8VQI - chains A and B of the 4 polymer chains in the assembly; structure by electron microscopy, 3.13 A resolution.

== Chain A ==
Molecule: Light-independent protochlorophyllide reductase subunit N
Organism: Cereibacter sphaeroides
Notes: EC 1.3.7.7
UniProtKB: B9KK24 (BCHN_CERSK); numbering as in UniProt (aligned over 1-428)
Chain sequence (428 residues; each row starts with the number of its first residue):
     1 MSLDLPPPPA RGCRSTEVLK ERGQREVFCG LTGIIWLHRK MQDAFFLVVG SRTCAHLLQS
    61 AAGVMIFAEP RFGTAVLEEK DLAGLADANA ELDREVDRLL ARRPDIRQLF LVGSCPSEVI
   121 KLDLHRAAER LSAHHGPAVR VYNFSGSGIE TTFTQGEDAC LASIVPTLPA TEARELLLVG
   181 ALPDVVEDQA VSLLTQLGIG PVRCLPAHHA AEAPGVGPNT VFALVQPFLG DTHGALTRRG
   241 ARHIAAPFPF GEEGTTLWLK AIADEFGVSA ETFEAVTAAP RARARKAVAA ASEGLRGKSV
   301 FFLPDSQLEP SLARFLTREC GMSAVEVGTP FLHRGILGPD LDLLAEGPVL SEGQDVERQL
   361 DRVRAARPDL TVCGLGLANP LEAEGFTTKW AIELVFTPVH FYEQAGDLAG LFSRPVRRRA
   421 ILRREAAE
Disordered / not traced: 1-21, 424-428
Small-molecule neighbours:
  - Protochlorophyllide (PMR): F28, T32, I35, W36, L57, S60, A61, F153, L375, W390, I392, E393, F396
  - 4Fe-4S cluster (SF4): C29, L31, T53, C54, L57, S114, C115, P116, G146, S147, G148
Swiss-Prot annotation at these positions:
  - binding site ([4Fe-4S] cluster): C29, C54, C115

== Chain B ==
Molecule: Light-independent protochlorophyllide reductase subunit B
Organism: Cereibacter sphaeroides
Notes: EC 1.3.7.7
UniProtKB: B9KK25 (BCHB_CERSK); residue numbers follow UniProt; this construct covers 1-536
Chain sequence (536 residues; numbered 1 to 536; the number before each row is that of its first residue):
     1 MKLTLWTYEG PPHVGAMRVA TGMTGMHYVL HAPQGDTYAD LLFTMIERRG KRPPVSYTTF
    61 QARDLGSDTA ELFQSACRDA YERFQPQAIM VGSSCTAELI QDDTGGLADA LSLPVPVVHL
   121 ELPSYQRKEN FGADESFLQI CRKLARPMER TEKVSCNLLG PTALGFRHRD DILEVTRLLE
   181 GMGIAVNAVA PMGASPADIA RLGAAHFNVL LYPETGESAA RWAEKTLKQP YTKTVPIGVG
   241 ATRDFVAEVA ALAGVAPVAD DSRLRQPWWS ASVDSTYLTG KRVFLFGDAT HVIAAARVAR
   301 DEMGFEVVGM GCYNREFARP MRAAAKGYGL EALVTDDYLE VEEAIQALAP ELILGTQMER
   361 HIAKRLGIPC AVISAPVHVQ DFPARYSPQM GFEGANVLFD TWIHPLTMGL EEHLLTMFRE
   421 DFEFHDEAGP SHHGGKAVPA SAPRADEAAE ALPATGAETA EGGSIPPEAV PPAAAAAAEA
   481 PAGEIVWLTD AERELKKIPF FVRGKARRNT EKFAAEKGLT RISIETLYEA KAHYAR
Disordered / not traced: 420-536
Bound ions: 4Fe-4S cluster Fe near D36 (its only coordinating residue here)
Small-molecule neighbours:
  - Protochlorophyllide (PMR): Y38, L41, L42, M45, I46, V379
  - 4Fe-4S cluster (SF4): P33, Q34, G35, D36, T96
Swiss-Prot annotation at these positions:
  - active site: D274 (Proton donor)
  - binding site ([4Fe-4S] cluster): D36
  - binding site (substrate): G409, L410
From the paper describing this entry:
  - catalytic residues: D274 (citing earlier work)

== Interface between chain A and chain B ==
Contacting residue pairs (93):
  R22(A) - T59(B)
  R22(A) - R63(B)
  R22(A) - D64(B)  salt bridge
  G23(A) - T59(B)  hydrogen bond (backbone-side chain)
  Q24(A) - R52(B)
  Q24(A) - V55(B)
  Q24(A) - S56(B)
  Q24(A) - Y57(B)  hydrogen bond (side chain-backbone)
  Q24(A) - T59(B)
  R25(A) - Q34(B)  hydrogen bond
  R25(A) - T37(B)  hydrogen bond (backbone-side chain)
  R25(A) - T59(B)
  R25(A) - Q61(B)
  E26(A) - T37(B)
  V27(A) - Q34(B)
  V27(A) - G35(B)
  F28(A) - G35(B)
  F28(A) - L41(B)  hydrophobic
  C29(A) - G35(B)  hydrogen bond (backbone-backbone)
  S51(A) - C95(B)  hydrogen bond
  S51(A) - Y125(B)
  R52(A) - T7(B)
  R52(A) - E9(B)  hydrogen bond (side chain-backbone)
  R52(A) - K128(B)
  R52(A) - D336(B)  salt bridge
  T53(A) - P11(B)
  T53(A) - H13(B)
  T53(A) - D36(B)
  T53(A) - Y38(B)  hydrogen bond (backbone-side chain)
  T53(A) - C95(B)  hydrogen bond
  H56(A) - P11(B)
  H56(A) - V14(B)
  H56(A) - Y38(B)  hydrogen bond
  H56(A) - L42(B)
  L57(A) - Y38(B)  hydrophobic
  Q59(A) - W6(B)
  Q59(A) - T7(B)  hydrogen bond
  I66(A) - L5(B)
  I66(A) - W6(B)  hydrophobic
  F67(A) - W6(B)  hydrophobic
  F67(A) - M358(B)  hydrophobic
  F67(A) - H361(B)
  F67(A) - H378(B)
  P70(A) - L5(B)
  F72(A) - L5(B)
  T74(A) - L3(B)
  T74(A) - T4(B)  hydrogen bond (backbone-backbone)
  A75(A) - M1(B)
  A75(A) - L3(B)  hydrophobic
  V76(A) - M1(B)
  V76(A) - K2(B)
  V76(A) - T4(B)
  L77(A) - M1(B)  hydrophobic
  L77(A) - Y125(B)
  E78(A) - Y125(B)
  E78(A) - Q126(B)
  E79(A) - Y125(B)
  E79(A) - Q126(B)  hydrogen bond (side chain-backbone)
  D81(A) - M1(B)
  A88(A) - M1(B)
  E91(A) - M1(B)
  L92(A) - M1(B)
  E95(A) - M1(B)
  E95(A) - K2(B)
  E95(A) - L3(B)  hydrogen bond (side chain-backbone)
  C115(A) - P33(B)  hydrophobic
  C115(A) - T96(B)
  P116(A) - T96(B)
  P116(A) - L99(B)  hydrophobic
  P116(A) - Y125(B)
  V119(A) - T96(B)
  V119(A) - L99(B)  hydrophobic
  I120(A) - L99(B)  hydrophobic
  G148(A) - Q34(B)  hydrogen bond (backbone-side chain)
  I149(A) - P33(B)  hydrophobic
  I149(A) - F60(B)
  I149(A) - Q61(B)
  I149(A) - A62(B)  hydrogen bond (backbone-backbone)
  T152(A) - Q34(B)
  V356(A) - R52(B)
  E357(A) - D79(B)
  E357(A) - R83(B)  salt bridge
  L360(A) - R52(B)
  D361(A) - R83(B)  salt bridge
  L375(A) - L41(B)  hydrophobic
  L375(A) - M45(B)  hydrophobic
  G376(A) - L41(B)
  G376(A) - T44(B)
  L377(A) - R52(B)
  N379(A) - T44(B)  hydrogen bond (side chain-backbone)
  P380(A) - G50(B)
  P380(A) - R52(B)
  A383(A) - G50(B)
Also at the interface, not in a pair above, chain A (52 interface residues in all): A55, S60, V64, G73, L99, T151
Also at the interface, not in a pair above, chain B (55 interface residues in all): G10, R48, R49, K51, L72, S94, I100, S124, R127, Q357, R365

== Summary ==
Chain A and chain B form an interface of 52 and 55 residues respectively, with 17 hydrogen bonds and 4 salt
bridges. Among the polar pairs are R22(A)-D64(B), R52(A)-D336(B) and E357(A)-R83(B). 4Fe-4S cluster and
Protochlorophyllide are bound between chain A and chain B. The paper reports the catalytic residue D274(B).
Here chain A is Light-independent protochlorophyllide reductase subunit N and chain B is Light-independent
protochlorophyllide reductase subunit B, both from Cereibacter sphaeroides. Entry 8VQI (CryoEM structure of
BchN-BchB electron acceptor component protein of DPOR with Pchlide) was determined by electron microscopy,
deposited together with 9BUO, 9E7H, 9EFU, 8VQH and 8VQJ.
